Entry 4HUR (X-ray diffraction, 2.15 A resolution); this record covers chains B and C of the 3 polymer chains in the assembly.

# Chain B (and C)
Molecule: Virginiamycin A acetyltransferase
Source organism: Staphylococcus aureus
Notes: EC 2.3.1.-; chain C of this document is another copy of the same molecule, construct and numbering; everything in this record applies to it too
UniProt: P26839 (VATA_STAAU); residues 1-219 here = UniProt positions 1-219
Sequence (220 residues; numbered 0 to 219; the number before each row is that of its first residue; numbering starts at 0):
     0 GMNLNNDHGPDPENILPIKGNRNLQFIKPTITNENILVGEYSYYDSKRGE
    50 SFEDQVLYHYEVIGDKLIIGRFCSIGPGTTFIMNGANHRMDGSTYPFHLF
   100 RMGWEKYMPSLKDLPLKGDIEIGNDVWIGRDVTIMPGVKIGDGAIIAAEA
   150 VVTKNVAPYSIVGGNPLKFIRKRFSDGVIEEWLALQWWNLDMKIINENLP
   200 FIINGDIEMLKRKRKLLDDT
Disordered / not traced: 0-6, 218-219 (chain C: 0-5, 216-219)
Construct notes: expression tag (0)
Ion coordination: Na+: N164 (shared with 1 residue of chain A; N164(C) of chain C)
Ligand contacts:
  - acetyl coenzyme A (ACO), molecule 1: Y42, S73, I74, G75, W126, I127, G128, R129, I144, A146, A147, I160, G162, G163, I169, R170
  - acetyl coenzyme A (ACO), molecule 2: Y57, A85, N86, H87, K116, M134, T152, K153, N164, P165
UniProt features mapped onto this chain:
  - active site: H87
Reported in the primary citation:
  - binding site for acetyl coenzyme A: Y42, S73, I74, G75, H87, K116, R170
  - mutagenesis - L23A, Y42F, I62A, H87A, T93A, H97N, L113A: decreased catalytic activity
  - mutagenesis - P108A: abolished catalytic activity on dalfopristin
  - mutagenesis - S73C: abolished catalytic activity
  - mutagenesis - S73A: increased catalytic activity
  - catalytic residues: Y42, H87 (proposed by the authors, not directly observed)

# How chain B and chain C interact
Residue-residue contacts (67; chain B residue first):
  H7(B) - M101(C)
  H7(B) - G102(C)
  H7(B) - W103(C)
  G8(B) - M101(C)  hydrogen bond (backbone-backbone)
  G8(B) - W103(C)
  P9(B) - F99(C)  hydrophobic
  P9(B) - M101(C)
  P9(B) - W103(C)
  P16(B) - F99(C)  hydrophobic
  I17(B) - L98(C)
  I17(B) - F99(C)  hydrophobic
  L23(B) - F99(C)  hydrophobic
  F25(B) - Y94(C)
  F25(B) - F99(C)  hydrophobic
  Y40(B) - Y94(C)  hydrogen bond (backbone-side chain)
  Y42(B) - H87(C)
  Y42(B) - Y94(C)  hydrophobic
  Y42(B) - P95(C)
  Y42(B) - F99(C)  hydrophobic
  F71(B) - Y94(C)
  S73(B) - H87(C)
  S73(B) - Y94(C)
  S73(B) - P95(C)
  P76(B) - Y57(C)
  D124(B) - S92(C)  hydrogen bond
  D124(B) - T93(C)
  W126(B) - A85(C)
  W126(B) - N86(C)
  W126(B) - H87(C)
  W126(B) - T93(C)
  R129(B) - L56(C)
  R129(B) - Y57(C)  hydrogen bond
  R129(B) - T79(C)
  I144(B) - M89(C)  hydrophobic
  I144(B) - T93(C)
  E148(B) - T132(C)  hydrogen bond
  E148(B) - V150(C)
  E148(B) - N164(C)  hydrogen bond (backbone-side chain)
  I160(B) - M89(C)  hydrophobic
  G163(B) - N164(C)
  G163(B) - P165(C)
  N164(B) - N164(C)  hydrogen bond (backbone-backbone)
  R170(B) - M89(C)
  R172(B) - M89(C)  hydrogen bond (side chain-backbone)
  R172(B) - G91(C)  hydrogen bond (side chain-backbone)
  R172(B) - T93(C)
  F173(B) - D90(C)
  W186(B) - S92(C)
  W186(B) - F96(C)  hydrophobic
  N195(B) - W103(C)  hydrogen bond
  N195(B) - Y106(C)
  L198(B) - F96(C)  hydrophobic
  L198(B) - W103(C)
  L198(B) - Y106(C)  hydrophobic
  P199(B) - Y106(C)  hydrophobic
  I201(B) - G91(C)
  I201(B) - S92(C)  hydrogen bond (backbone-backbone)
  I202(B) - R88(C)
  I202(B) - D90(C)
  I202(B) - G91(C)  hydrogen bond (backbone-backbone)
  I202(B) - S92(C)
  I202(B) - F96(C)  hydrophobic
  I202(B) - Y106(C)  hydrophobic
  N203(B) - R88(C)
  N203(B) - D90(C)
  G204(B) - D90(C)
  G204(B) - G91(C)
Interface residues without a listed pair, chain B (35 interface residues in all): C72, A147, K167, M191
Interface residues without a listed pair, chain C (28 interface residues in all): I81, R100, M134

# Summary
35 residues of chain B face 28 of chain C across their interface; the contacts include 12 hydrogen bonds.
Among the polar pairs are Y40(B)-Y94(C), D124(B)-S92(C) and R129(B)-Y57(C). The paper reports catalytic
residues Y42(B) and H87(B); L23A, Y42F and I62A of chain B, among others, reduce catalytic activity; 10
substitutions were tested in all.
Both chains are Virginiamycin A acetyltransferase (Staphylococcus aureus). Entry 4HUR (Crystal structure of
streptogramin group A antibiotic acetyltransferase VatA from Staphylococcus aureus in complex with acetyl ...)
was determined by X-ray diffraction together with 4MYO and 4HUS from the same study.
